Entry 7OTQ (electron microscopy, 4.80 A resolution (low resolution: residue-level contacts below are approximate; hydrogen-bond / salt-bridge calls are withheld)); this record covers chains H and J of the 11 polymer chains in the assembly.

Chain H:
Molecule: Histone H2B 1.1
Organism: Xenopus laevis
UniProtKB: P02281 (H2B11_XENLA); residues 1-122 here correspond to UniProt positions 5-126 (UniProt number = residue number + 4)
Sequence (123 residues; row label = number of the first residue in the row; numbering starts at 0):
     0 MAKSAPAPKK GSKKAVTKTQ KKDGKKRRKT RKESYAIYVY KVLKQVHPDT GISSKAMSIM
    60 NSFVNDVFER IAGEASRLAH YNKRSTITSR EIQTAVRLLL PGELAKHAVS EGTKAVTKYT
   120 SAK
Not modelled in the structure: 0-28, 122
Construct notes: initiating methionine (0); conflict Thr29 (Ser33 in P02281)
Swiss-Prot annotation at these positions:
  - modified residue: Lys2 (N6-acetyllysine), Lys9 (N6-acetyllysine), Ser11 (Phosphoserine), Lys12 (N6-acetyllysine), Lys17 (N6-acetyllysine)
  - glycosylation: Ser109 (O-linked (GlcNAc) serine)
  - cross-link: Lys117 (Glycyl lysine isopeptide (Lys-Gly) (interchain with G-Cter in ubiquitin))

Chain J:
Molecule: DNA (149-MER) Widom 601 sequence
Sequence (160 nucleotides; row label = number of the first residue in the row; numbers below 1 keep their minus sign (DG-76 is residue -76)):
   -76 GCCTATCGAT GTATATATCT GACACGTGCC TGGAGACTAG GGAGTAATCC CCTTGGCGGT
   -16 TAAAACGCGG GGGACAGCGC GTACGTGCGT TTAAGCGGTG CTAGAGCTGT CTACGACCAA
    44 TTGAGCGGCC TCGGCACCGG GATTCTGATG GTCACCTAGA
Not modelled in the structure: 73-83

Chain H / chain J interface:
Contacting residue pairs (16; chain H residue first):
  Thr29(H) - DC30(J)
  Arg30(H) - DC-47(J)
  Arg30(H) - DT-46(J)
  Tyr39(H) - DA-53(J)
  Lys43(H) - DC-52(J)
  Gly50(H) - DA-53(J)
  Ile51(H) - DA-53(J)
  Ser52(H) - DC-54(J)
  Ser53(H) - DC-54(J)
  Lys82(H) - DA-34(J)
  Arg83(H) - DA-34(J)
  Arg83(H) - DG-33(J)
  Ser84(H) - DG-35(J)
  Ser84(H) - DA-34(J)
  Thr85(H) - DG-35(J)
  Thr85(H) - DA-34(J)
Other interface residues (no listed pair), chain H (13 interface residues in all): Glu32
Other interface residues (no listed pair), chain J (10 interface residues in all): DG-45

Summary:
The interface between chain H and chain J involves 13 residues on one side and 10 on the other.
Here chain H is Histone H2B 1.1 (Xenopus laevis) and chain J is DNA (149-MER) Widom 601 sequence. Entry 7OTQ
(Cryo-EM structure of ALC1/CHD1L bound to a PARylated nucleosome) was determined by electron microscopy.
